PDB entry 2KEK | solution NMR | chains A and B of the 4 polymer chains in the assembly

== Chain A (and B) ==
Name: Lactose operon repressor
From: Escherichia coli
Notes: chain B of this document is another copy of the same molecule, construct and numbering; everything in this record applies to it too
UniProt: P03023 (LACI_ECOLI); numbering as in UniProt (aligned over 1-62)
Amino-acid sequence (62 residues; row label = number of the first residue in the row):
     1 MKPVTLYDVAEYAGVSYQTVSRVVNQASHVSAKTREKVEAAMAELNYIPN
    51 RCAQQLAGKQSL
Sequence notes: engineered mutation C52 (Val in P03023)
Curated features (UniProtKB/Swiss-Prot):
  - DNA-binding region: L6 to N25 (H-T-H motif)
  - mutagenesis: Y17 (Y17H: Broadening of specificity), R22 (R22N: Recognizes an operator variant)
From the paper describing this entry:
  - binding site for the 23-nt DNA strand: Y17, Q18, R22, L56
  - conformationally variable residues (loop rearrangement): V24 to T34

== How chain A and chain B interact ==
Disulfides between the chains: C52(A)-C52(B)
Contacting residue pairs - 9 pairs, chain A then chain B:
  M1(A) - S61(B)
  M1(A) - L62(B)
  K2(A) - L62(B)
  I48(A) - L62(B)
  N50(A) - Q55(B)
  N50(A) - L62(B)
  C52(A) - R51(B)
  C52(A) - C52(B)  disulfide
  C52(A) - Q55(B)
Also at the interface, not in a pair above, chain A (8 interface residues in all): P3, A53, L56
Also at the interface, not in a pair above, chain B (7 interface residues in all): L56, Q60

== Summary ==
The interface between chain A and chain B involves 8 residues on one side and 7 on the other, with 1 disulfide
bond. From UniProt: 2 mutagenesis sites on chain A. From the paper: a binding site for the 23-nt DNA strand at
Y17(A), Q18(A) and R22(A) among others; conformational variability at V24(A).
Chain A and chain B are both Lactose operon repressor (Escherichia coli); the structure, Solution structure of
a dimer of LAC repressor DNA-binding domain complexed to its natural operator O3, was determined by solution
NMR together with 2KEI and 2KEJ from the same study.
